PDB entry 3HLL | X-ray diffraction, 1.95 A resolution | chain A

# Chain A
Name: Mitogen-activated protein kinase 14
Organism: Homo sapiens
Notes: EC 2.7.11.24
Reference sequence: Q16539 (MK14_HUMAN); residue numbers follow UniProt; this construct covers 1-55, 57-92, 94-360
Chain sequence (360 residues; numbered 1 to 360 plus 2 insertion-coded residues; 2 numbers in that range are skipped by the numbering (no residue carries them; nothing is unmodelled there); the number before each row is that of its first residue):
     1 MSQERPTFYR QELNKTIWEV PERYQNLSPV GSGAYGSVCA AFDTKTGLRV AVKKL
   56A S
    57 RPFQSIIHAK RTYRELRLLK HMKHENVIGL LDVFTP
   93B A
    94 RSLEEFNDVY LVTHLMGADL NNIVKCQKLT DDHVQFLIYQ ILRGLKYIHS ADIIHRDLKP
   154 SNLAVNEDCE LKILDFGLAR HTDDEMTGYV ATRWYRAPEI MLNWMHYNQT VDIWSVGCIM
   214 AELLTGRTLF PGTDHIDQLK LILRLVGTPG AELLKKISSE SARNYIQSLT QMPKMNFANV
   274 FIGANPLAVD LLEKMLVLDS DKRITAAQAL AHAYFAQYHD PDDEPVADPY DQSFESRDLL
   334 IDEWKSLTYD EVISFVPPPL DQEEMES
Disordered / not traced: 1-4, 172-182, 353-360
Residues lining bound ligands:
  - I45 (3-{3-bromo-4-[(2,4-difluorobenzyl)oxy]-6-methyl-2-oxopyridin-1(2H)-yl}-N,4-dimethylbenzamide): Val30, Val38, Ala51, Val52, Lys53, Leu75, Ile84, Gly85, Leu86, Leu104, Val105, Thr106, His107, Leu108, Met109, Gly110, Ala111, Asp112, Asn115, Leu167
  - I46 (2-fluoro-4-[4-(4-fluorophenyl)-1H-pyrazol-3-yl]pyridine): Pro191, Glu192, Leu195, Trp197, Leu232, Leu236, Pro242, Leu246, Lys249, Ile250, Ile259, Leu291, Asp292, Ser293, Arg296
  - hypophosphite (PO2): Tyr35, Gln60, His64
Swiss-Prot annotation at these positions:
  - motif: Thr180 to Tyr182 (TXY)
  - active site: Asp168 (Proton acceptor)
  - binding site (ATP): Val30 to Val38, Lys53
  - modified residue: Ser2 (N-acetylserine), Thr16 (Phosphothreonine), Lys53 (N6-acetyllysine), Lys152 (N6-acetyllysine), Thr180 (Phosphothreonine), Tyr182 (Phosphotyrosine), Thr263 (Phosphothreonine), Tyr323 (Phosphotyrosine)
  - natural variant: Ala51 (A51V: In a gastric adenocarcinoma sample), Pro322 (P322R: In a lung adenocarcinoma sample)
  - mutagenesis: Ala34 (A34V: Lowered kinase activity), Lys53 (K53R: Loss of kinase activity), Lys54 (K54R: Impairs MAP2K6/MKK6-dependent autophosphorylation), Tyr69 (Y69H: Lowered kinase activity), Asp168 (D168A: Loss of kinase activity), Thr175 (T175A: No effect on either the kinase activity or tyrosine phosphorylation), Asp176 (D176A: Emulation of the active state. Increase in activity; when associated with S-327 or L-327), Asp177 (D177A: Loss of kinase activity), Thr180 (T180E: Loss of kinase activity), Tyr182 (Y182F: Loss of kinase activity), Ala320 (A320T: Lowered kinase activity), Phe327 (F327L: Emulation of the active state. Increase in activity; when associated with A-176; F327S: Emulation of the active state. Increase in activity; when associated with A-176), 1 further mutagenesis entry in UniProt

# Summary
Bound to chain A: compound I45, compound I46 and hypophosphite. UniProt lists active-site residue Asp168, 10
ATP-binding residues and 13 mutagenesis sites.
Chain A is Mitogen-activated protein kinase 14 (Homo sapiens); the structure, Crystal Structure of Human
p38alpha complexed with PH-797804, was determined by X-ray diffraction together with 3HL7 from the same study.
